PDB entry 8IML | electron microscopy, 2.74 A resolution | chains 3 and X of the 41 polymer chains in the assembly

[Chain 3]
Name: CpcJ
From: Anthocerotibacter panamensis
Sequence (531 residues; each row starts with the number of its first residue):
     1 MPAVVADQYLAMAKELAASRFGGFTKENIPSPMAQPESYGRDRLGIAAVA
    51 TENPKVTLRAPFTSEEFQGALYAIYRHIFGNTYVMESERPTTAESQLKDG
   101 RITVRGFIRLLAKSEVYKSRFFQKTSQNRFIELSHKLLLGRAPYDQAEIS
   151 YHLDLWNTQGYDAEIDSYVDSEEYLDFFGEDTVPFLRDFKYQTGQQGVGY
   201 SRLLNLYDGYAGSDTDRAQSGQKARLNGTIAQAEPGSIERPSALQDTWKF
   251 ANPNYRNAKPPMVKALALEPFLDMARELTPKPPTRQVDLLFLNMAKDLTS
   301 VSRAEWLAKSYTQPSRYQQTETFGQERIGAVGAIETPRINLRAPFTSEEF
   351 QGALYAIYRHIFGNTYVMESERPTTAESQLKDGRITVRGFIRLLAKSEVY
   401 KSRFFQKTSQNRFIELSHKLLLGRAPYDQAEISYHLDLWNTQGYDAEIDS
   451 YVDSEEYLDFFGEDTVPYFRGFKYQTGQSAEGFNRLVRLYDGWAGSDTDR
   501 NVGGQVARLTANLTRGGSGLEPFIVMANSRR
Not modelled in the structure: 271-286
Residues lining bound ligands:
  - phycocyanobilin (CYC), molecule 1: Gly-40, Phe-189, Lys-190, Tyr-191, Gln-195, Gln-196, Gly-197, Tyr-200
  - phycocyanobilin (CYC), molecule 2: Arg-76, Asn-81, Thr-82, Tyr-83, Tyr-210, Ala-211, Ser-213, Thr-215, Arg-217
  - phycocyanobilin (CYC), molecule 3: Thr-92, Ser-95, Gln-96, Lys-98, Asp-99, Arg-101
  - phycocyanobilin (CYC), molecule 4: Ser-126, Gln-127, Asn-128, Gln-146, Ile-149, Ser-150, Leu-153, Trp-156
  - phycocyanobilin (CYC), molecule 5: Phe-323, Gly-324, Gln-325, Phe-472, Lys-473, Tyr-474, Gln-478, Ser-479, Ala-480, Phe-483
  - phycocyanobilin (CYC), molecule 6: Arg-359, Asn-364, Thr-365, Tyr-366, Trp-493, Ala-494, Ser-496, Thr-498, Arg-500
  - phycocyanobilin (CYC), molecule 7: Thr-375, Ser-378, Gln-379, Lys-381, Asp-382, Arg-384
  - phycocyanobilin (CYC), molecule 8: Ser-409, Gln-410, Asn-411, Gln-429, Ile-432, Ser-433, Leu-436, Trp-439

[Chain X]
Name: CpcB
From: Anthocerotibacter panamensis
Sequence (172 residues; each row starts with the number of its first residue):
     1 MNDVFTRAIAQADLKGSFLLESDLDKLASFAKEGVKRLDAVAALTNNAPA
    51 IISDAAHKLFAEQQELIQPGGNAYPHRRMAACLRDMEIILRYVSYALLAG
   101 DASVLDDRCLNGLRETYNALGTPTQSVARAVQLMKDAAMVHLKSTANVTV
   151 GDCSSLYSEAATYFDKAAASIA
Residues lining bound ligands:
  - phycocyanobilin (CYC), molecule 1: Val-35, Lys-36, Leu-38, Asp-39, Ala-40, Leu-142, Lys-143, Ser-144, Val-148, Thr-149, Val-150, Gly-151, Asp-152, Cys-153, Leu-156, Tyr-157
  - phycocyanobilin (CYC), molecule 2: His-57, Ile-67, Tyr-74, Pro-75, His-76, Met-79
  - phycocyanobilin (CYC), molecule 3: Leu-66, Asn-72, Ala-73, Arg-77, Arg-78, Ala-81, Cys-82, Arg-84, Asp-85, Met-86, Ile-88, Tyr-92, Arg-108, Cys-109, Leu-113, Thr-116, Tyr-117, Leu-120, Thr-122, Pro-123, Ser-126, Val-127, Ala-130

[How chain 3 and chain X interact]
Pairs across the interface (27; chain 3 residue first):
  Phe-405(3) with Arg-108(X), hydrogen bond (backbone-side chain)
  Gln-406(3) with Arg-108(X)
  Lys-407(3) with Met-1(X); Asp-107(X); Asn-111(X)
  Thr-408(3) with Asp-107(X); Arg-108(X), hydrogen bond (backbone-side chain); Asn-111(X)
  Ser-409(3) with Asp-107(X); Arg-108(X); Asn-111(X)
  Gln-410(3) with Arg-108(X), hydrogen bond
  Asn-411(3) with Thr-116(X)
  Leu-436(3) with Arg-84(X)
  Asp-437(3) with Arg-84(X), salt bridge
  Trp-439(3) with Arg-91(X); Tyr-92(X); Arg-108(X)
  Asn-440(3) with Arg-84(X); Glu-87(X); Ile-88(X); Arg-91(X)
  Gln-505(3) with Asn-111(X)
  Val-506(3) with Asn-111(X)
  Thr-510(3) with Thr-116(X)
  Thr-514(3) with Ala-119(X); Leu-120(X)
Also at the interface, not in a pair above, chain 3 (16 interface residues in all): Ala-511
Also at the interface, not in a pair above, chain X (14 interface residues in all): Gly-112, Glu-115

[Overview]
The interface between chain 3 and chain X involves 16 residues on one side and 14 on the other; the contacts
include 3 hydrogen bonds and 1 salt bridge. Polar contacts include Asp-437(3)/Arg-84(X), Phe-405(3)/Arg-108(X)
and Thr-408(3)/Arg-108(X).
Chain 3 is CpcJ and chain X is CpcB, both from Anthocerotibacter panamensis; the structure, Rs2I-Rs2II,
Rs1I-Rs1II, RbI-RbII cylinder in cyanobacterial phycobilisome from Anthocerotibacter panamensis (Cluster D),
was determined by electron microscopy, deposited together with 8IMI, 8IMJ, 8IMK, 8IMM, 8IMN and 8IMO.
